8G4W - chains H and J of the 8 polymer chains in the assembly; structure by electron microscopy, 3.80 A resolution.

== Chain H ==
Protein: DNA-directed RNA polymerase subunit alpha
From: Escherichia coli
Notes: EC 2.7.7.6
UniProtKB: A0A5B9AW69 (A0A5B9AW69_ECOLX); residues 1-234 here = UniProt positions 1-234
Chain sequence (235 residues; numbered 1 to 235; the number before each row is that of its first residue):
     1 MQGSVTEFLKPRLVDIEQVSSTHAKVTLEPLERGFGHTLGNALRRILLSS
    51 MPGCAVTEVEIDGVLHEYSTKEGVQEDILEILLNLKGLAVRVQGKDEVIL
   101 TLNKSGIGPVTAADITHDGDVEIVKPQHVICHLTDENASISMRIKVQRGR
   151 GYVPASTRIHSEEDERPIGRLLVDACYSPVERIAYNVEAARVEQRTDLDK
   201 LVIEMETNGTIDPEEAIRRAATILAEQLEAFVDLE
Unresolved in the structure: 1-4, 159-169, 235
Sequence notes: expression tag (235)

== Chain J ==
Protein: DNA-directed RNA polymerase subunit beta'
From: Escherichia coli
UniProtKB: C3SIA2 (C3SIA2_ECOLX); numbering as in UniProt (aligned over 16-1373)
Chain sequence (1358 residues; each row starts with the number of its first residue):
    16 EFDAIKIALASPDMIRSWSFGEVKKPETINYRTFKPERDGLFCARIFGPV
    66 KDYECLCGKYKRLKHRGVICEKCGVEVTQTKVRRERMGHIELASPTAHIW
   116 FLKSLPSRIGLLLDMPLRDIERVLYFESYVVIEGGMTNLERQQILTEEQY
   166 LDALEEFGDEFDAKMGAEAIQALLKSMDLEQECEQLREELNETNSETKRK
   216 KLTKRIKLLEAFVQSGNKPEWMILTVLPVLPPDLRPLVPLDGGRFATSDL
   266 NDLYRRVINRNNRLKRLLDLAAPDIIVRNEKRMLQEAVDALLDNGRRGRA
   316 ITGSNKRPLKSLADMIKGKQGRFRQNLLGKRVDYSGRSVITVGPYLRLHQ
   366 CGLPKKMALELFKPFIYGKLELRGLATTIKAAKKMVEREEAVVWDILDEV
   416 IREHPVLLNRAPTLHRLGIQAFEPVLIEGKAIQLHPLVCAAYNADFDGDQ
   466 MAVHVPLTLEAQLEARALMMSTNNILSPANGEPIIVPSQDVVLGLYYMTR
   516 DCVNAKGEGMVLTGPKEAERLYRSGLASLHARVKVRITEYEKDANGELVA
   566 KTSLKDTTVGRAILWMIVPKGLPYSIVNQALGKKAISKMLNTCYRILGLK
   616 PTVIFADQIMYTGFAYAARSGASVGIDDMVIPEKKHEIISEAEAEVAEIQ
   666 EQFQSGLVTAGERYNKVIDIWAAANDRVSKAMMDNLQTETVINRDGQEEK
   716 QVSFNSIYMMADSGARGSAAQIRQLAGMRGLMAKPDGSIIETPITANFRE
   766 GLNVLQYFISTHGARKGLADTALKTANSGYLTRRLVDVAQDLVVTEDDCG
   816 THEGIMMTPVIEGGDVKEPLRDRVLGRVTAEDVLKPGTADILVPRNTLLH
   866 EQWCDLLEENSVDAVKVRSVVSCDTDFGVCAHCYGRDLARGHIINKGEAI
   916 GVIAAQSIGEPGTQLTMRTFHIGGAASRAAAESSIQVKNKGSIKLSNVKS
   966 VVNSSGKLVITSRNTELKLIDEFGRTKESYKVPYGAVLAKGDGEQVAGGE
  1016 TVANWDPHTMPVITEVSGFVRFTDMIDGQTITRQTDELTGLSSLVVLDSA
  1066 ERTAGGKDLRPALKIVDAQGNDVLIPGTDMPAQYFLPGKAIVQLEDGVQI
  1116 SSGDTLARIPQESGGTKDITGGLPRVADLFEARRPKEPAILAEISGIVSF
  1166 GKETKGKRRLVITPVDGSDPYEEMIPKWRQLNVFEGERVERGDVISDGPE
  1216 APHDILRLRGVHAVTRYIVNEVQDVYRLQGVKINDKHIEVIVRQMLRKAT
  1266 IVNAGSSDFLEGEQVEYSRVKIANRELEANGKVGATYSRDLLGITKASLA
  1316 TESFISAASFQETTRVLTEAAVAGKRDELRGLKENVIVGRLIPAGTGYAY
  1366 HQDRMRRR
Unresolved in the structure: 934-947, 1127-1133
Ion coordination: Mg2+: Asp460, Asp462, Asp464 (shared with 1 residue of chain R)
What the authors report for this chain:
  - binding site for the 47-nt RNA strand: Lys79

== Interface between chain H and chain J ==
Pairs across the interface (41; chain H residue first):
  Arg44(H) - Glu534(J)  salt bridge
  Arg44(H) - Arg538(J)
  Arg45(H) - Arg538(J)
  Leu48(H) - Arg535(J)
  Leu48(H) - Ser539(J)
  Tyr68(H) - Gly524(J)
  Glu80(H) - Arg551(J)  salt bridge
  Glu80(H) - Leu569(J)
  Leu83(H) - Val526(J)
  Leu83(H) - Leu527(J)
  Leu83(H) - Thr528(J)
  Leu83(H) - Arg551(J)
  Leu83(H) - Leu569(J)  hydrophobic
  Asn84(H) - Arg551(J)
  Lys86(H) - Val526(J)  hydrogen bond (side chain-backbone)
  Lys86(H) - Leu527(J)
  Lys86(H) - Thr528(J)  hydrogen bond
  Tyr152(H) - Met525(J)  hydrophobic
  Tyr152(H) - Arg535(J)
  Tyr152(H) - Leu536(J)  hydrophobic
  Tyr152(H) - Leu541(J)
  Pro154(H) - Leu541(J)  hydrophobic
  Asp174(H) - Met525(J)
  Asp174(H) - Val526(J)
  Cys176(H) - Arg535(J)  hydrogen bond
  Ser178(H) - Arg535(J)  hydrogen bond (backbone-side chain)
  Val180(H) - Arg535(J)  hydrogen bond (backbone-side chain)
  Glu181(H) - Lys531(J)  salt bridge
  Glu181(H) - Arg535(J)
  Arg182(H) - Lys531(J)
  Arg182(H) - Glu534(J)
  Arg182(H) - Met581(J)  hydrogen bond
  Arg191(H) - Lys370(J)
  Arg191(H) - Leu441(J)  hydrogen bond (side chain-backbone)
  Arg191(H) - Ile442(J)
  Arg191(H) - Glu443(J)
  Gln194(H) - Lys370(J)
  Gln194(H) - Ala406(J)
  Gln194(H) - Trp409(J)
  Asp197(H) - Glu443(J)
  Glu206(H) - Lys531(J)  salt bridge
Other interface residues (no listed pair), chain H (23 interface residues in all): Leu79, Gly87, Ile183
Other interface residues (no listed pair), chain J (25 interface residues in all): Glu404, Glu405, Glu532, Lys549

== In short ==
Chain H and chain J form an interface of 23 and 25 residues respectively, with 7 hydrogen bonds and 4 salt
bridges. Polar contacts include Arg44(H)-Glu534(J), Glu80(H)-Arg551(J) and Glu181(H)-Lys531(J). Asp460(J),
Asp462(J) and Asp464(J) coordinate Mg2+. From the paper: a binding site for the 47-nt RNA strand at Lys79(J).
Here chain H is DNA-directed RNA polymerase subunit alpha and chain J is DNA-directed RNA polymerase subunit
beta', both from Escherichia coli. Entry 8G4W (Cryo-EM consensus structure of Escherichia coli que-PEC (paused
elongation complex) RNA Polymerase plus preQ1 ligand) was determined by electron microscopy, deposited
together with 8F3C, 8G00, 8G1S, 8G2W, 8G7E and 8G8Z.
